1Y7C - chains A and D of the 4 polymer chains in the assembly; structure by X-ray diffraction, 2.10 A resolution.

[Chain A]
Molecule: Hemoglobin alpha chain
From: Homo sapiens
UniProtKB: P69905 (HBA_HUMAN); numbering as in UniProt (aligned over 1-141)
Chain sequence (141 residues; each row starts with the number of its first residue):
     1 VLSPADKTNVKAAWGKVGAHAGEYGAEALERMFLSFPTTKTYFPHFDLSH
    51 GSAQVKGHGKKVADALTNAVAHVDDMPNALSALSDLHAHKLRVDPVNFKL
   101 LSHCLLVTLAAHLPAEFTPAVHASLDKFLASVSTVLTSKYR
Metal / ion sites: heme Fe near His87 (its only coordinating residue here)
Residues lining bound ligands: heme (HEM): Met32, Thr39, Tyr42, Phe43, His45, Phe46, His58, Lys61, Val62, Ala65, Leu66, Leu83, Leu86, His87, Leu91, Val93, Asn97, Phe98, Leu101, Val132, Ser133, Leu136
UniProt features mapped onto this chain:
  - site: Lys61 (Not glycated)
  - natural variant: Asp6 (A6D: In J-Toronto; this construct carries the variant), Ala13 (A13D: In J-Paris 1/J-Aljezur), Glu27 (A27E: In Shenyang; this construct carries the variant), Lys61 (K61N: In Zambia; deletion: In Clinic), Asp64 (A64D: In Pontoise; this construct carries the variant), Asp75 (D75A: In Lille; D75G: In Chapel Hill; D75N: In G-Pest), Ala111 (A111D: In Petah Tikva)

[Chain D]
Molecule: Hemoglobin beta chain
From: Homo sapiens
UniProtKB: P68871 (HBB_HUMAN); residues 1-146 here = UniProt positions 1-146
Chain sequence (146 residues; numbered 1 to 146; the number before each row is that of its first residue):
     1 MHLTPEEKSAVTALWGKVNVDEVGGEALGRLLVVYPWTQRFFESFGDLST
    51 PDAVMGNPKVKAHGKKVLGAFSDGLAHLDNLKGTFATLSELHCDKLHVDA
   101 ENFRLLGNVLVCVLAHHFGKEFTPPVQAAYQKVVAGVANALAHKYH
Differences from the reference sequence: engineered mutation Met1 (Val in P68871), Ala100 (Pro in P68871)
Metal / ion sites: heme Fe near His92 (its only coordinating residue here)
Residues lining bound ligands: heme (HEM): Leu31, Thr38, Phe41, Phe42, Phe45, His63, Lys66, Val67, Ala70, Phe71, Phe85, Leu88, Leu91, His92, Leu96, Val98, Asn102, Phe103, Leu106, Val137, Leu141
UniProt features mapped onto this chain:
  - natural variant: Leu3 (H3L: In Graz; this construct carries the variant), Glu7 (E7A: In G-Makassar; E7K: In Hb C; E7Q: In Machida; E7V: In SKCA), Lys8 (E8K: In G-Siriraj; this construct carries the variant), Val11 (A11V: In Iraq-Halabja; this construct carries the variant), Gly16 (W16G: In Randwick; this construct carries the variant), Val23 (E23V: In D-Granada; this construct carries the variant), Gly24 (V24G: In Miyashiro; this construct carries the variant), Gly25 (G25D: In Moscva; G25R: In Riverdale-Bronx; G25V: In Savannah), Leu32 (L32P: In Yokohama), Val33 (L33V: In Muscat; this construct carries the variant), Arg40 (Q40R: In Tianshui; this construct carries the variant), Phe42 (F42Y: In Mequon; deletion: In Bruxelles), 11 further natural variant entries in UniProt

[Chain A / chain D interface]
Pairs across the interface - 28 pairs, chain A then chain D:
  Pro37(A) with His146(D)
  Thr38(A) with Asp99(D); Ala100(D)
  Lys40(A) with His146(D), hydrogen bond (side chain-backbone)
  Thr41(A) with His97(D); Val98(D); Asp99(D); Tyr145(D)
  Tyr42(A) with Arg40(D); Asp99(D), hydrogen bond
  Pro44(A) with His97(D)
  Leu91(A) with Arg40(D), hydrogen bond (backbone-side chain)
  Arg92(A) with Trp37(D); Arg40(D), hydrogen bond (backbone-side chain); Glu43(D), salt bridge
  Asp94(A) with Trp37(D), hydrogen bond; Asp99(D); Glu101(D); Leu105(D)
  Pro95(A) with Trp37(D)
  Val96(A) with Glu101(D)
  Asn97(A) with Asp99(D)
  Tyr140(A) with Pro36(D); Trp37(D), hydrophobic
  Arg141(A) with Val34(D), hydrogen bond (side chain-backbone); Tyr35(D); Pro36(D); Trp37(D)
Other interface residues (no listed pair), chain D (15 interface residues in all): Gln39

[In short]
Chain A and chain D form an interface of 14 and 15 residues respectively; the contacts include 6 hydrogen
bonds and 1 salt bridge. Polar pairs include Arg92(A)-Glu43(D), Lys40(A)-His146(D) and Tyr42(A)-Asp99(D).
Bound to chain A: heme. Chain D binds heme.
Chain A is Hemoglobin alpha chain and chain D is Hemoglobin beta chain, both from Homo sapiens; the structure,
T-To-T(High) quaternary transitions in human hemoglobin: betaP100A deoxy low-salt (1 test set), was determined
by X-ray diffraction, deposited together with 1XXT, 1XY0, 1XZ5, 1XZ7, 1XZU, 1XZV and 45 further entries.
